6MT1 - chains A and B; structure by X-ray diffraction, 1.84 A resolution.

Chain A (and B):
Molecule: Soluble inorganic pyrophosphatase
Source organism: Medicago truncatula
Notes: chain B of this document is another copy of the same molecule, construct and numbering; everything in this record applies to it too
UniProt: A0A072TMB0 (A0A072TMB0_MEDTR); residues 0-211 here correspond to UniProt positions 45-256 (UniProt number = residue number + 45)
Sequence (214 residues; numbered -2 to 211; the number before each row is that of its first residue; numbers below 1 keep their minus sign (Ser-2 is residue -2)):
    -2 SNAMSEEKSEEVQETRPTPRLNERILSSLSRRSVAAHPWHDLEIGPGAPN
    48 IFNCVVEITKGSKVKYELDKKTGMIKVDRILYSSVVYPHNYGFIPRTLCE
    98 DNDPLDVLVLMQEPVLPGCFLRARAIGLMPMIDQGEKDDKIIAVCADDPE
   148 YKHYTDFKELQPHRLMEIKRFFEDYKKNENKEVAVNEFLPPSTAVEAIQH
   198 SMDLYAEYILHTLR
Unresolved in the structure: -2 to 29, 210-211 (chain B: -2 to 30, 210-211)
Sequence notes: expression tag (-2 to -1)

How chain A and chain B interact:
Contacting residue pairs (28):
  Lys60(A) with Glu164(B), salt bridge
  Tyr79(A) with His160(B)
  Ser80(A) with Glu164(B); Arg167(B)
  Ser81(A) with Val82(B); Val83(B), hydrogen bond (side chain-backbone); Tyr84(B); Pro85(B); Glu164(B)
  Val82(A) with Ser81(B); Val82(B), hydrophobic
  Val83(A) with Ser81(B), hydrogen bond (backbone-side chain)
  Tyr84(A) with Ser81(B)
  Pro85(A) with Ser81(B)
  His160(A) with Tyr79(B)
  Met163(A) with Asn175(B), hydrogen bond (backbone-side chain)
  Glu164(A) with Lys60(B), salt bridge; Ser80(B); Ser81(B); Asn175(B)
  Arg167(A) with Ser80(B); Lys174(B); Asn175(B), hydrogen bond
  Asp171(A) with Asp171(B)
  Lys174(A) with Arg167(B)
  Asn175(A) with Met163(B); Glu164(B); Arg167(B), hydrogen bond
Other interface residues (no listed pair), chain A (16 interface residues in all): Phe168
Other interface residues (no listed pair), chain B (16 interface residues in all): Phe168

In short:
The chain A/chain B interface involves 16 residues from each chain, with 5 hydrogen bonds and 2 salt bridges.
Polar contacts include Lys60(A)-Glu164(B), Ser81(A)-Val83(B) and Met163(A)-Asn175(B).
Both chains are Soluble inorganic pyrophosphatase (Medicago truncatula). Entry 6MT1 (Crystal structure of
Inorganic Pyrophosphatase from Medicago truncatula (R3 crystal form)) was determined by X-ray diffraction,
deposited together with 6MT2 and 5LS0.
